PDB entry 5HUO | X-ray diffraction, 2.80 A resolution | chains C and E of the 3 polymer chains in the assembly

# Chain C (and E)
Molecule: Nicotinate-nucleotide diphosphorylase (Carboxylating)
From: Streptococcus pyogenes GA06023
Notes: EC 2.4.2.19; chain E of this document is another copy of the same molecule, construct and numbering; everything in this record applies to it too
Reference sequence: A0A0H3BVM1 (A0A0H3BVM1_STRPZ); aligned to UniProt positions 1-289 over residues 1-289 (the alignment contains insertions or deletions, so no single offset holds)
Chain sequence (314 residues; each row starts with the number of its first residue; numbers below 1 keep their minus sign (Met-24 is residue -24)):
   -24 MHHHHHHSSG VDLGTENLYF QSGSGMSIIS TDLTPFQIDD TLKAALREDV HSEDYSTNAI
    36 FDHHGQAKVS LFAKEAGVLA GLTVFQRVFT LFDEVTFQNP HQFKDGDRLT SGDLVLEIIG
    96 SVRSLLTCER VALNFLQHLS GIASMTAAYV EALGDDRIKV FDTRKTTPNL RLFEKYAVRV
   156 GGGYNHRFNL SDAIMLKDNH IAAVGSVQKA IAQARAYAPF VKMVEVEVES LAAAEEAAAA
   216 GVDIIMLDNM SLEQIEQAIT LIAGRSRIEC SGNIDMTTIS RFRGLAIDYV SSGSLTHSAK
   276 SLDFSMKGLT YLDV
Not modelled in the structure: -24 to 5, 178-180, 289 (chain E: -24 to 5, 37, 289)
Differences from the reference sequence: initiating methionine (-24); expression tag (-23 to 0)

# Chain C / chain E interface
Pairs across the interface - 101 pairs, chain C then chain E:
  Thr16(C) with Asn144(E), hydrogen bond (backbone-side chain)
  Ala19(C) with Asn144(E)
  Ala20(C) with Asn144(E), hydrogen bond (backbone-side chain)
  Glu23(C) with Asn144(E), hydrogen bond (side chain-backbone); Leu145(E), hydrogen bond (side chain-backbone); Arg146(E), hydrogen bond (side chain-backbone); Asn164(E)
  Asp24(C) with Arg139(E), salt bridge; Arg146(E), salt bridge; Asn164(E); Leu165(E), hydrogen bond (backbone-backbone)
  Val25(C) with Asn164(E), hydrogen bond (backbone-side chain); Leu165(E), hydrophobic
  His26(C) with Asn164(E); Ser166(E), hydrogen bond (backbone-side chain)
  Ser27(C) with Ser166(E), hydrogen bond (backbone-side chain)
  Glu28(C) with Leu165(E); Ser166(E), hydrogen bond (backbone-side chain); Tyr192(E), hydrogen bond
  Asp29(C) with Leu165(E)
  Tyr30(C) with Leu165(E); Ser166(E); Ile169(E), hydrophobic; Tyr192(E); Lys197(E)
  Ser31(C) with Arg162(E); Ala168(E); Ile169(E); Met170(E), hydrogen bond (side chain-backbone); His175(E)
  Thr32(C) with His175(E), hydrogen bond
  Asn33(C) with Tyr192(E)
  Ala34(C) with Gln188(E); Ala189(E), hydrophobic; Tyr192(E), hydrophobic
  Ile35(C) with His175(E); Val179(E), hydrophobic
  Leu101(C) with Asn174(E); His175(E)
  Thr102(C) with Leu165(E)
  Glu104(C) with Asn174(E), hydrogen bond
  Arg105(C) with Arg139(E); Lys140(E)
  Asn109(C) with Arg139(E), hydrogen bond (side chain-backbone); Lys140(E); Thr141(E), hydrogen bond (side chain-backbone); Arg146(E)
  Phe110(C) with Pro143(E), hydrophobic
  Arg139(C) with Asp24(E), salt bridge; Arg105(E); Asn109(E), hydrogen bond (backbone-side chain)
  Lys140(C) with Arg105(E); Asn109(E)
  Thr141(C) with Asn109(E), hydrogen bond (backbone-side chain)
  Thr142(C) with Thr142(E); Leu145(E)
  Pro143(C) with Ala20(E), hydrophobic; Glu23(E); Phe110(E), hydrophobic
  Asn144(C) with Thr16(E), hydrogen bond (side chain-backbone); Ala19(E); Ala20(E), hydrogen bond (side chain-backbone); Glu23(E), hydrogen bond (backbone-side chain)
  Leu145(C) with Glu23(E), hydrogen bond (backbone-side chain); Thr142(E); Pro143(E)
  Arg146(C) with Glu23(E), hydrogen bond (backbone-side chain); Asp24(E), salt bridge
  Asn164(C) with Glu23(E); Asp24(E)
  Leu165(C) with Asp24(E), hydrogen bond (backbone-backbone); Val25(E), hydrophobic; Glu28(E); Asp29(E); Tyr30(E); Thr102(E)
  Ser166(C) with Val25(E); His26(E), hydrogen bond (side chain-backbone); Ser27(E), hydrogen bond (side chain-backbone); Glu28(E), hydrogen bond (side chain-backbone); Tyr30(E)
  Met170(C) with Ser31(E)
  Asn174(C) with Leu284(E)
  Gln188(C) with Ile35(E)
  Tyr192(C) with Glu28(E), hydrogen bond; Tyr30(E); Asn33(E); Ala34(E), hydrophobic
  Lys197(C) with Tyr30(E)
  His272(C) with Gln112(E), hydrogen bond; Ser276(E), hydrogen bond (backbone-side chain)
  Ser273(C) with Lys275(E); Ser276(E), hydrogen bond (side chain-backbone)
  Lys275(C) with Ser273(E)
  Ser276(C) with His272(E), hydrogen bond; Ser273(E), hydrogen bond (backbone-side chain)
  Met281(C) with Asn174(E), hydrogen bond (backbone-side chain)
  Lys282(C) with Asn174(E)
  Leu284(C) with Asn174(E); Ala178(E), hydrophobic
  Tyr286(C) with Ala178(E), hydrogen bond (side chain-backbone)
Also at the interface, not in a pair above, chain C (55 interface residues in all): Val97, His113, Leu147, Phe163, Ile169, His175, Ala185, Ala274, Gly283
Also at the interface, not in a pair above, chain E (54 interface residues in all): Leu147, Phe163, Leu171, Asp173, Ala177, Ala274

# Overview
Chain C and chain E form an interface of 55 and 54 residues respectively; the contacts include 35 hydrogen
bonds and 4 salt bridges. Polar contacts include Asp24(C)-Arg139(E), Asp24(C)-Arg146(E) and
Thr16(C)-Asn144(E).
Chain C and chain E are both Nicotinate-nucleotide diphosphorylase (Carboxylating) (Streptococcus pyogenes
GA06023); the structure, Crystal Structure of NadC Deletion Mutant in C2221 Space Group, was determined by
X-ray diffraction together with 5HUH, 5HUJ, 5HUL and 5HUP from the same study.
